7XFI - chains H and J of the 10 polymer chains in the assembly; structure by electron microscopy, 2.90 A resolution.

== Chain H ==
Name: Histone H2B 1.1
Organism: Xenopus laevis
UniProtKB: P02281 (H2B11_XENLA); residues -3 to 122 here correspond to UniProt positions 1-126 (UniProt number = residue number + 4)
Amino-acid sequence (126 residues; each row starts with the number of its first residue; numbers below 1 keep their minus sign (Met-3 is residue -3)):
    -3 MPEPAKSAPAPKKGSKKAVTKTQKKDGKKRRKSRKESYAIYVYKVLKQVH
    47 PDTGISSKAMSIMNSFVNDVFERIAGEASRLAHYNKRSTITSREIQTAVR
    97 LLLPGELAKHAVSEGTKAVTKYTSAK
Disordered / not traced: -3 to 29, 122
Swiss-Prot annotation at these positions:
  - modified residue: Lys2 (N6-acetyllysine), Lys9 (N6-acetyllysine), Ser11 (Phosphoserine), Lys12 (N6-acetyllysine), Lys17 (N6-acetyllysine)
  - glycosylation: Ser109 (O-linked (GlcNAc) serine)
  - cross-link: Lys117 (Glycyl lysine isopeptide (Lys-Gly) (interchain with G-Cter in ubiquitin))

== Chain J ==
Molecule: 152-nt DNA strand
Organism: Xenopus laevis
Sequence (152 nucleotides; row label = number of the first residue in the row; numbers below 1 keep their minus sign (DC-74 is residue -74)):
   -74 CCTGGAGAATCCCGGTGCCGAGGCCGCTCAATTGGTCGTAGACAGCTCTA
   -24 GCACCGCTTAAACGCACGTACGCGCTGTCCCCCGCGTTTTAACCGCCAAG
    26 GGGATTACTCCCTAGTCTCCAGGCCCGTGTCAGATATATACATCCTGTGC
    76 AT
Disordered / not traced: -74 to -73, 64-77

== How chain H and chain J interact ==
Contacting residue pairs (13; chain H residue first):
  Arg30(H) - DT30(J)  salt bridge to the phosphate
  Tyr39(H) - DG-53(J)  hydrogen bond to the phosphate
  Gly50(H) - DG-53(J)  phosphate contact
  Ile51(H) - DA-54(J)  sugar contact
  Ile51(H) - DG-53(J)  phosphate contact
  Ser52(H) - DA-54(J)  sugar contact
  Ser53(H) - DA-54(J)  hydrogen bond to the phosphate
  Arg83(H) - DG-34(J)  phosphate contact
  Arg83(H) - DA-33(J)  salt bridge to the phosphate
  Ser84(H) - DA-35(J)  hydrogen bond to the phosphate
  Ser84(H) - DG-34(J)  hydrogen bond to the phosphate
  Thr85(H) - DA-35(J)  phosphate contact
  Thr85(H) - DG-34(J)  hydrogen bond to the phosphate
Interface residues without a listed pair, chain H (10 interface residues in all): Lys82
Interface residues without a listed pair, chain J (7 interface residues in all): DG-52

== Summary ==
10 residues of chain H face 7 of chain J across their interface; the contacts include 5 hydrogen bonds and 2
salt bridges. Polar contacts include Tyr39(H)-DG-53(J), Ser53(H)-DA-54(J) and Ser84(H)-DA-35(J).
Here chain H is Histone H2B 1.1 and chain J is a 152-nt DNA strand, both from Xenopus laevis. Entry 7XFI
(Structure of nucleosome-DI complex (-50I, Apo state)) was determined by electron microscopy together with
7XFC, 7XFH, 7XFJ, 7XFL, 7XFM and 7XFN from the same study.
